PDB entry 3CUL | X-ray diffraction, 2.80 A resolution | chains C and A

[Chain C]
Molecule: 92-nt RNA strand
Sequence (92 nucleotides; numbered 1 to 92; the number before each row is that of its first residue):
     1 XGAUGGCGAAAGCCAUUUCCGCAGGCCCCAUUGCACUCCGGGGUAUUGGC
    51 GUUAGGUGGUGGUACGAGGUUCGAAUCCUCGUACCGCAGCCA
Modified positions: GTP (guanosine-5'-triphosphate) at position 1
Metal / ion sites: Mg2+ site 1 near GTP_1 (its only coordinating residue here); Mg2+ site 2 near G8 (its only coordinating residue here); Mg2+ site 3: U70, U71

[Chain A]
Protein: U1 small nuclear ribonucleoprotein A
From: Homo sapiens
Reference sequence: P09012 (SNRPA_HUMAN); aligned to UniProt positions 1-92 over residues 300-391 (the alignment contains insertions or deletions, so no single offset holds)
Chain sequence (98 residues; each row starts with the number of its first residue):
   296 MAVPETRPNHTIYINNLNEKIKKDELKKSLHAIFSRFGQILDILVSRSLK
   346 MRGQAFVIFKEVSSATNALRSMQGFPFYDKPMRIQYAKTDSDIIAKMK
Not modelled in the structure: 296-300, 393
Sequence notes: engineered mutation His-326 (Tyr31 in P09012), Arg-331 (Gln36 in P09012)
Modified positions: Mse-296 (selenomethionine); Mse-346, Mse-367, Mse-377, Mse-392 (selenomethionine; parent Met)

[How chain C and chain A interact]
Pairs across the interface - 37 pairs, chain C then chain A:
  A30(C) / Leu-344(A)  base contact
  A30(C) / Arg-347(A)  hydrogen bond to the base
  U31(C) / Glu-314(A)  hydrogen bond to the base
  U31(C) / Arg-347(A)  base contact
  U32(C) / Asn-310(A)  hydrogen bond to the base
  U32(C) / Asn-311(A)  hydrogen bond to the base
  U32(C) / Lys-375(A)  hydrogen bond to the base
  U32(C) / Arg-378(A)  hydrogen bond to the base
  G33(C) / Tyr-308(A)  base contact
  G33(C) / Asn-310(A)  base contact
  G33(C) / Asn-311(A)  hydrogen bond to the base
  G33(C) / Glu-314(A)  hydrogen bond to the base
  G33(C) / Lys-345(A)  hydrogen bond to the sugar
  G33(C) / Arg-347(A)  base contact
  G33(C) / Gly-348(A)  base contact
  G33(C) / Gln-349(A)  base contact
  C34(C) / Tyr-308(A)  stacking on the base
  C34(C) / Gln-349(A)  sugar contact
  C34(C) / Phe-351(A)  sugar contact
  C34(C) / Gln-380(A)  hydrogen bond to the base
  C34(C) / Tyr-381(A)  hydrogen bond to the base
  C34(C) / Ala-382(A)  base contact
  C34(C) / Lys-383(A)  hydrogen bond to the base
  A35(C) / Leu-339(A)  base contact
  A35(C) / Mse-346(A)  sugar contact
  A35(C) / Phe-351(A)  stacking on the base
  A35(C) / Thr-384(A)  hydrogen bond to the base
  A35(C) / Asp-385(A)  base contact
  A35(C) / Ser-386(A)  hydrogen bond to the base
  C36(C) / Asp-385(A)  hydrogen bond to the base
  C36(C) / Ser-386(A)  base contact
  C36(C) / Asp-387(A)  hydrogen bond to the base
  C39(C) / Ser-341(A)  hydrogen bond to the phosphate
  C39(C) / Ser-343(A)  hydrogen bond to the phosphate
  G40(C) / Ser-343(A)  phosphate contact
  G40(C) / Leu-344(A)  hydrogen bond to the phosphate
  G40(C) / Arg-347(A)  salt bridge to the phosphate
Interface residues without a listed pair, chain C (10 interface residues in all): U37
Interface residues without a listed pair, chain A (25 interface residues in all): Arg-342

[Summary]
10 residues of chain C face 25 of chain A across their interface, with 19 hydrogen bonds, 1 salt bridge and 2
aromatic stacking contacts. Among the polar pairs are A30(C)/Arg-347(A), U31(C)/Glu-314(A) and
U32(C)/Asn-310(A). The Mg2+ site 3 is built by U70(C) and U71(C).
Here chain C is a 92-nt RNA strand and chain A is U1 small nuclear ribonucleoprotein A (Homo sapiens). Entry
3CUL (Aminoacyl-tRNA synthetase ribozyme) was determined by X-ray diffraction (same publication as 3CUN).
